6TYS - chains H and L of the 9 polymer chains in the assembly; structure by electron microscopy, 3.50 A resolution.

== Chain H ==
Protein: 5B3 antibody heavy chain
Organism: Mus musculus
Notes: antibody fragment or engineered binder
Amino-acid sequence (120 residues; each row starts with the number of its first residue):
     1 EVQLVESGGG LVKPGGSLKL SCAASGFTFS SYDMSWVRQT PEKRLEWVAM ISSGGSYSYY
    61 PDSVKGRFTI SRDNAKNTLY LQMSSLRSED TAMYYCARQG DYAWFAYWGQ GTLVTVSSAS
Disulfide bonds: Cys22-Cys96

== Chain L ==
Protein: 5B3 antibody light chain
Organism: Mus musculus
Notes: antibody fragment or engineered binder
Amino-acid sequence (107 residues; row label = number of the first residue in the row):
     1 DIQMTQSPAS QSASLGESVT ITCLASQTIG TWLAWYQQKP GKSPQLLIYA ATSLADGVPS
    61 RFSGSGSGTK FSFKISSLQA EDFVSYYCQQ FYSTPFTFGG GTKLEIK
Disulfide bonds: Cys23-Cys88

== Interface between chain H and chain L ==
Residue-residue contacts (29):
  Gln39(H) - Gln38(L)  hydrogen bond
  Lys43(H) - Tyr87(L)  hydrogen bond (backbone-side chain)
  Arg44(H) - Phe98(L)  hydrogen bond (side chain-backbone)
  Arg44(H) - Gly99(L)  hydrogen bond (side chain-backbone)
  Arg44(H) - Gly100(L)
  Leu45(H) - Phe98(L)
  Trp47(H) - Pro95(L)  hydrophobic
  Trp47(H) - Phe96(L)
  Tyr95(H) - Lys42(L)
  Tyr95(H) - Ser43(L)
  Tyr102(H) - Trp32(L)  hydrophobic
  Tyr102(H) - Phe91(L)  hydrophobic
  Ala103(H) - Gln89(L)  hydrogen bond (backbone-side chain)
  Ala103(H) - Phe91(L)
  Ala103(H) - Phe96(L)  hydrophobic
  Trp104(H) - Tyr36(L)
  Trp104(H) - Leu46(L)
  Trp104(H) - Tyr49(L)  hydrophobic
  Trp104(H) - Gln89(L)
  Trp104(H) - Phe91(L)  hydrophobic
  Phe105(H) - Tyr36(L)  hydrogen bond (backbone-side chain)
  Phe105(H) - Leu46(L)
  Phe105(H) - Gln89(L)
  Phe105(H) - Phe98(L)  hydrophobic
  Trp108(H) - Tyr36(L)  hydrophobic
  Trp108(H) - Ser43(L)
  Trp108(H) - Pro44(L)
  Gly109(H) - Ser43(L)
  Gln110(H) - Gly41(L)  hydrogen bond (side chain-backbone)
Other interface residues (no listed pair), chain H (17 interface residues in all): Val37, Glu46, Met50, Ala106
Other interface residues (no listed pair), chain L (18 interface residues in all): Ala34

== Overview ==
Chain H and chain L form an interface of 17 and 18 residues respectively; the contacts include 7 hydrogen
bonds. Among the polar pairs are Gln39(H)-Gln38(L), Lys43(H)-Tyr87(L) and Arg44(H)-Phe98(L).
Chain H is 5B3 antibody heavy chain and chain L is 5B3 antibody light chain, both from Mus musculus; the
structure, A potent cross-neutralizing antibody targeting the fusion glycoprotein inhibits Nipah virus and
Hendra virus infection, was determined by electron microscopy (same publication as 6U1T).
